Entry 8ZHF (electron microscopy, 5.26 A resolution (low resolution: residue-level contacts below are approximate; hydrogen-bond / salt-bridge calls are withheld)); this record covers chains A and L of the 18 polymer chains in the assembly.

[Chain A]
Protein: Spike glycoprotein, Fibritin, Expression Tag
Source organism: Severe acute respiratory syndrome coronavirus 2
UniProtKB: chimeric construct of P0DTC2, A0A346FJN8: residues 11-1208 from P0DTC2 (SPIKE_SARS2) positions 11-1208 (same numbers); residues 1211-1237 from A0A346FJN8 positions 458-484 (UniProt number = residue number - 753)
Amino-acid sequence (1278 residues; each row starts with the number of its first residue):
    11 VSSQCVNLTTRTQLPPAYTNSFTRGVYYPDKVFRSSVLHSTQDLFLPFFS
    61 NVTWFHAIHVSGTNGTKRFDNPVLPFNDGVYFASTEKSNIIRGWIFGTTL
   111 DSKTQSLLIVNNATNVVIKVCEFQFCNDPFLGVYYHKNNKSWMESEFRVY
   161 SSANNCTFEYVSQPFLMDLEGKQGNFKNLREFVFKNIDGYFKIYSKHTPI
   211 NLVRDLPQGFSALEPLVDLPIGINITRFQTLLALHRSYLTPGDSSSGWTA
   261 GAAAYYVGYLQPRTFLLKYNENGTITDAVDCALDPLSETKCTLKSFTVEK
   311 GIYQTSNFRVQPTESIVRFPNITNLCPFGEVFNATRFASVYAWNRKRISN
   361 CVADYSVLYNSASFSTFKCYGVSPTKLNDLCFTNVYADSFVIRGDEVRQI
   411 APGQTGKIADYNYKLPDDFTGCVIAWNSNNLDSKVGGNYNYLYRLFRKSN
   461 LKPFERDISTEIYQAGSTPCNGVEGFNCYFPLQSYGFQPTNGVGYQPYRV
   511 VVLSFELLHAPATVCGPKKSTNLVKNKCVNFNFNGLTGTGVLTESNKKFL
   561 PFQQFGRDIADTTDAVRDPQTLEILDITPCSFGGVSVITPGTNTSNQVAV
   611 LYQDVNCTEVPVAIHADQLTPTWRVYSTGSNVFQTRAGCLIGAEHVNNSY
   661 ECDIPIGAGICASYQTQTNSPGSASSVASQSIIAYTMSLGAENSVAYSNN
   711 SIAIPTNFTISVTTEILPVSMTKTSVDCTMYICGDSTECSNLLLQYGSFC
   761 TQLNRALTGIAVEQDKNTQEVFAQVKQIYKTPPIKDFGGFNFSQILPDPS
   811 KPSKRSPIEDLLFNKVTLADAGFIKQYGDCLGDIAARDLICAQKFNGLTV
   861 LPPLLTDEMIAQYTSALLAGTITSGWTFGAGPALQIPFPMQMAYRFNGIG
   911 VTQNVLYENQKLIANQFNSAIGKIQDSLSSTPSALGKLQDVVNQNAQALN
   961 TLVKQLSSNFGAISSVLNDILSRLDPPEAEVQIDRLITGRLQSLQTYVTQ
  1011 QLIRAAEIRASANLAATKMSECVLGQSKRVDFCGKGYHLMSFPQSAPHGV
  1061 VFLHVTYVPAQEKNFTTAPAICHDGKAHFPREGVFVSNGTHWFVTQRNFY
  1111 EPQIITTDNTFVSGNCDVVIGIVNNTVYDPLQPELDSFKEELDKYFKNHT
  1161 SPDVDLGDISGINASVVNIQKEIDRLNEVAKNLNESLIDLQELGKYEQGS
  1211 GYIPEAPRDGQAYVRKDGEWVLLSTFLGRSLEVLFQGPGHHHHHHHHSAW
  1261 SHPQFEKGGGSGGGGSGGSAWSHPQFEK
Unresolved in the structure: 11-13, 71-75, 618-640, 677-688, 828-851, 941-943, 1147-1288
Sequence notes: conflict Gly682 (Arg in P0DTC2), Ser683 (Arg in P0DTC2), Ser685 (Arg in P0DTC2), Pro817 (Phe in P0DTC2), Pro892 (Ala in P0DTC2), Pro899 (Ala in P0DTC2), Pro942 (Ala in P0DTC2); variant Pro986 (Lys in P0DTC2), Pro987 (Val in P0DTC2); linker (1209-1210)
UniProt features mapped onto this chain:
  - region: Asn280 to Cys301 (Putative superantigen), Arg403 to Asp405 (Integrin-binding motif), Asn448 to Phe456 (Immunodominant HLA epitope recognized by the CD8+), Pro681, Ala684 (Putative superantigen), Ser816 to Tyr837 (Fusion peptide 1), Lys835 to Phe855 (Fusion peptide 2), Asp1163 to Glu1202 (Heptad repeat 2)
  - site: Arg815, Ser816 (Cleavage)
  - glycosylation: Asn17 (N-linked (GlcNAc...) (complex) asparagine), Asn61 (N-linked (GlcNAc...) (hybrid) asparagine), Asn74 (N-linked (GlcNAc...) (complex) asparagine), Asn122 (N-linked (GlcNAc...) (hybrid) asparagine), Asn149 (N-linked (GlcNAc...) (complex) asparagine), Asn165 (N-linked (GlcNAc...) (complex) asparagine), Asn234 (N-linked (GlcNAc...) (high mannose) asparagine), Asn282 (N-linked (GlcNAc...) (complex) asparagine), Thr323 (O-linked (GalNAc) threonine), Ser325 (O-linked (HexNAc...) serine), Asn331 (N-linked (GlcNAc...) (complex) asparagine), Asn343 (N-linked (GlcNAc...) (complex) asparagine), Asn603 (N-linked (GlcNAc...) (hybrid) asparagine), Asn616 (N-linked (GlcNAc...) (complex) asparagine), Asn657 (N-linked (GlcNAc...) (complex) asparagine), Thr676 (O-linked (GlcNAc...) threonine), Thr678 (O-linked (GlcNAc...) threonine), Asn709 (N-linked (GlcNAc...) (high mannose) asparagine), Asn717 (N-linked (GlcNAc...) (hybrid) asparagine), Asn801 (N-linked (GlcNAc...) (hybrid) asparagine) and 6 more in UniProt
Disulfide bonds: Cys15-Cys136, Cys131-Cys166, Cys291-Cys301, Cys336-Cys361, Cys379-Cys432, Cys391-Cys525, Cys480-Cys488, Cys538-Cys590, Cys617-Cys649, Cys662-Cys671, Cys738-Cys760, Cys743-Cys749, Cys1032-Cys1043, Cys1082-Cys1126
Glycans and other covalent adducts: N-acetylglucosamine (NAG) linked to Asn61, Asn122, Asn165, Asn234, Asn282, Asn331, Asn343, Asn616, Asn657, Asn709, Asn717, Asn801, Asn1074, Asn1098, Asn1134
From the paper describing this entry:
  - mutagenesis - S371L, S373P, S375F: decreased binding to R1-26
  - mutagenesis - S371L/S375F, S371L/S373P, S373P/S375F: abolished binding to R1-26

[Chain L]
Protein: Light chain of R1-26 Fab
Source organism: Homo sapiens
Notes: antibody fragment or engineered binder
Amino-acid sequence (240 residues; numbered -16 to 223; the number before each row is that of its first residue; numbers below 1 keep their minus sign (Met-16 is residue -16)):
   -16 MGWSCIILFLVATATGVNFMLTQPHSVSESPGKTVTISCTGSSGSIASNY
    34 VQWYQQRPGSAPTTVIYEDNQRPSGVPDRFSGSIDSSSNSASLTISGLKT
    84 EDEADYYCQSYDSSNWVFGGGTQLTVLGTKLTVLGQPKAAPSVTLFPPSS
   134 EELQANKATLVCLISDFYPGAVTVAWKADSSPVKAGVETTTPSKQSNNKY
   184 AASSYLSLTPEQWKSHRSYSCQVTHEGSTVEKTVAPTECS
Unresolved in the structure: -16 to 0, 111-117, 222-223
Disulfide bonds: Cys22-Cys91, Cys145-Cys204

[Interface between chain A and chain L]
Residue-residue contacts - 14 pairs, chain A then chain L:
  Ala372(A) - Tyr94(L)
  Phe374(A) - Tyr94(L)
  Ser375(A) - Asn32(L)
  Thr376(A) - Ser31(L)
  Thr376(A) - Asn32(L)
  Phe377(A) - Asn32(L)
  Phe377(A) - Tyr33(L)
  Lys378(A) - Ser31(L)
  Lys378(A) - Tyr33(L)
  Cys379(A) - Tyr33(L)
  Ser383(A) - Glu51(L)
  Ser383(A) - Gln54(L)
  Pro384(A) - Tyr33(L)
  Pro384(A) - Glu51(L)
Other interface residues (no listed pair), chain A (11 interface residues in all): Thr385, Lys386
Other interface residues (no listed pair), chain L (8 interface residues in all): Ala30, Asp95

[Summary]
11 residues of chain A and 8 residues of chain L are in contact. N-acetylglucosamine is covalently linked to
Asn61(A), Asn122(A), Asn165(A), Asn234(A), Asn282(A) and Asn331(A) and 9 more. The paper reports that S371L,
S373P and S375F of chain A reduce binding to R1-26; S371L/S375F, S371L/S373P and S373P/S375F of chain A
abolish binding to R1-26.
Chain A is Spike glycoprotein, Fibritin, Expression Tag (Severe acute respiratory syndrome coronavirus 2) and
chain L is Light chain of R1-26 Fab (Homo sapiens); the structure, SARS-CoV-2 spike trimer (6P) in complex
with R1-26 Fab, head-to-head aggregate, was determined by electron microscopy together with 8ZHD and 8ZHE from
the same study.
